PDB entry 6PYZ | X-ray diffraction, 2.02 A resolution | chains A and D of the 4 polymer chains in the assembly

[Chain A (and D)]
Protein: Tryptophan 2,3-dioxygenase
Organism: Homo sapiens
Notes: EC 1.13.11.11; chain D of this document is another copy of the same molecule, construct and numbering; everything in this record applies to it too
UniProtKB: P48775 (T23O_HUMAN); residue numbers follow UniProt; this construct covers 18-389
Sequence (380 residues; each row starts with the number of its first residue):
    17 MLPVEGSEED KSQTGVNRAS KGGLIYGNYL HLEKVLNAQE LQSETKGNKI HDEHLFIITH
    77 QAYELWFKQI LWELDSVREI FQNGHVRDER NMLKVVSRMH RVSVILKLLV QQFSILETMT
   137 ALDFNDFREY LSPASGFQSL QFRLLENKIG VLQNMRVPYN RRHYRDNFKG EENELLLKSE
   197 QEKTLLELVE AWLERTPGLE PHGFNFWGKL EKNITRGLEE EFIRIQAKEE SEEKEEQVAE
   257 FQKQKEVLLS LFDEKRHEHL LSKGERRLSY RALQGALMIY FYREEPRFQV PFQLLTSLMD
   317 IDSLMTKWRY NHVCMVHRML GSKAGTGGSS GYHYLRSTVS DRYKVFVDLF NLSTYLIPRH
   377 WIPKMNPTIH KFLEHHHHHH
Not modelled in the structure: 17-38, 392-396 (chain D: 17-38, 244-246, 339-345, 391-396)
Sequence notes: initiating methionine (17); expression tag (390-396)
Curated features (UniProtKB/Swiss-Prot):
  - binding site (substrate): Phe-72 to His-76, Arg-144, Thr-342
  - binding site (heme): His-328
  - natural variant: Met-108 (M108I: In HYPTRP)
  - mutagenesis: Tyr-42 (Y42A: Reduces enzyme activity by 99%), Tyr-45 (Y45A: Reduces enzyme activity by 99%), Phe-72 (F72A: Abolishes enzyme activity), His-76 (H76A: Abolishes enzyme activity), Phe-140 (F140A: Reduces enzyme activity by 99%), Arg-144 (R144A: Reduces enzyme activity by 99%), Ser-151 (S151A: Reduces enzyme activity by 90%), Tyr-175 (Y175G: Reduces enzyme activity), His-328 (H328A: Abolishes enzyme activity)
Metal / ion sites: heme Fe near His-328 (its only coordinating residue here)
Residues lining bound ligands:
  - H7S ((3S)-3-(5-fluoro-1H-indol-3-yl)pyrrolidine-2,5-dione): Phe-72, His-76, Phe-140, Arg-144, Leu-147, Ala-150, Ser-151, Gly-152, Leu-336, Gly-341, Thr-342, Gly-343
  - heme (HEM): Phe-72, Thr-75, His-76, Tyr-79, Phe-83, Phe-129, Leu-132, Met-135, Phe-140, Ser-151, Gly-152, Phe-153, Ser-155, Phe-158, Arg-159, Asn-176, Trp-324, Arg-325, His-328, Met-331, Val-332, Met-335, Leu-336, Gly-341, Thr-342, Gly-343, Gly-344, Ser-345, Gly-347, Tyr-350, Leu-351, Thr-354
  - alpha-methyl-L-tryptophan (ZIQ): Val-102, Arg-103, Glu-105, Trp-208, Arg-211, Thr-212, Pro-213, Ile-295, Arg-303, Phe-304, Pro-307

[Interface between chain A and chain D]
Pairs across the interface (27; chain A residue first):
  Glu-105(A) / Gln-305(D)  hydrogen bond (backbone-side chain)
  Arg-106(A) / Glu-300(D)
  Arg-106(A) / Glu-301(D)  salt bridge
  Arg-106(A) / Pro-302(D)
  Arg-106(A) / Gln-305(D)  hydrogen bond (backbone-side chain)
  Arg-106(A) / Glu-390(D)
  Met-108(A) / Gln-305(D)
  Leu-109(A) / Arg-299(D)
  Leu-109(A) / Gln-305(D)
  Leu-109(A) / Gln-309(D)
  Lys-110(A) / Glu-300(D)
  Arg-299(A) / Leu-109(D)
  Glu-300(A) / Arg-106(D)
  Glu-300(A) / Lys-110(D)
  Glu-301(A) / Arg-106(D)  salt bridge
  Gln-305(A) / Glu-105(D)  hydrogen bond (side chain-backbone)
  Gln-305(A) / Arg-106(D)  hydrogen bond (side chain-backbone)
  Gln-305(A) / Leu-109(D)
  Gln-305(A) / Val-306(D)
  Val-306(A) / Gln-305(D)
  Val-306(A) / Val-306(D)  hydrophobic
  Gln-309(A) / Leu-109(D)
  Gln-309(A) / Gln-309(D)  hydrogen bond
  His-391(A) / Pro-302(D)  hydrogen bond (side chain-backbone)
  His-391(A) / Arg-303(D)
  His-391(A) / Leu-389(D)
  His-391(A) / Glu-390(D)
Also at the interface, not in a pair above, chain A (15 interface residues in all): Asn-107, Pro-302, Phe-308
Also at the interface, not in a pair above, chain D (19 interface residues in all): Asn-107, Met-108, Phe-308, His-386, Phe-388

[Overview]
Chain A and chain D form an interface of 15 and 19 residues respectively, with 6 hydrogen bonds and 2 salt
bridges. Polar pairs include Arg-106(A)/Glu-301(D), Glu-105(A)/Gln-305(D) and Arg-106(A)/Gln-305(D). Chain A
binds heme, compound H7S and alpha-methyl-L-tryptophan.
Chain A and chain D are both Tryptophan 2,3-dioxygenase (Homo sapiens); the structure, Crystal Structure of
human Tryptophan 2,3-dioxygenase in complex with PF-06840003 in Active Site, was determined by X-ray
diffraction together with 6PZ1 from the same study.
